Entry 3GHH (X-ray diffraction, 1.94 A resolution); this record covers chains A and B.

== Chain A (and B) ==
Protein: Ecto-NAD+ glycohydrolase (CD38 molecule)
Source organism: Bos taurus
Notes: EC 3.2.2.5; chain B of this document is another copy of the same molecule, construct and numbering; everything in this record applies to it too
UniProtKB: Q9TTF5 (Q9TTF5_BOVIN); residue numbers follow UniProt; this construct covers 32-278
Chain sequence (247 residues; numbered 32 to 278; the number before each row is that of its first residue):
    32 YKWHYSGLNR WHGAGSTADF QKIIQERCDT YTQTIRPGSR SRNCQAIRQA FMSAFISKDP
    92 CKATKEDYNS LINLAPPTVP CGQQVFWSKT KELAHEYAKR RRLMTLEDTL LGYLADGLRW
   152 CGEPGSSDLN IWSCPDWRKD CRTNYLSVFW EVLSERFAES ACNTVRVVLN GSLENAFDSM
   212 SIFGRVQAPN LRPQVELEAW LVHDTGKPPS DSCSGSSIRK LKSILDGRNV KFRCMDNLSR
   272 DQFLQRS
Unresolved in the structure: 32-39, 278 (chain B: 32-38, 276-278)
Disulfides: Cys-59/Cys-75, Cys-92/Cys-172, Cys-112/Cys-193, Cys-152/Cys-165, Cys-244/Cys-265
Covalent attachments: N-acetylglucosamine (NAG) linked to Asn-201
Differences from the reference sequence: engineered mutation Gln-218 (Glu in Q9TTF5)
Reported in the primary citation:
  - post-translational modification sites: Asn-201
  - catalytic residues: Trp-118, His-126, Trp-181 (proposed by the authors, not directly observed)
  - catalytic residues: Glu-138, Asp-147
  - binding site for the ligand 2NF: Val-116, Trp-118, Ser-119, Lys-120, Leu-137, Glu-138, Asp-147, Gly-148, Trp-168, Trp-181, Ser-185, Ser-212, Ile-213, Phe-214, Arg-216, Gln-218
  - binding site for N-acetylglucosamine: Lys-120
  - contacts within the chain: Trp-118/Glu-138 (hydrogen bond), Lys-122/Asp-147, Trp-181/Ser-185 (hydrogen bond)
  - conformationally variable residues (side-chain flip): Ile-213, Gln-218
  - mutagenesis - S185A: unchanged catalytic activity

== Chain A / chain B interface ==
Pairs across the interface (34):
  Ser-70(A) with Gly-258(B)
  Lys-96(A) with Asn-104(B)
  Glu-97(A) with Asn-100(B); Ser-101(B); Asn-104(B), hydrogen bond
  Asn-100(A) with Asn-100(B), hydrogen bond; Ile-103(B); Asn-104(B)
  Ser-101(A) with Glu-97(B), hydrogen bond
  Pro-107(A) with Glu-190(B)
  Thr-109(A) with Arg-223(B)
  Val-110(A) with Arg-223(B), hydrogen bond (backbone-side chain)
  Pro-111(A) with Gln-225(B)
  Arg-187(A) with Arg-187(B); Glu-190(B), salt bridge
  Glu-190(A) with Pro-107(B); Arg-187(B), salt bridge
  Ser-191(A) with Arg-223(B), hydrogen bond (backbone-side chain)
  Cys-193(A) with Cys-112(B), hydrophobic; Cys-193(B), hydrophobic
  Asn-194(A) with Asn-194(B), hydrogen bond
  Pro-220(A) with Arg-71(B), hydrogen bond (backbone-side chain)
  Asn-221(A) with Arg-71(B)
  Arg-223(A) with Thr-109(B); Val-110(B), hydrogen bond (side chain-backbone); Cys-112(B); Ser-191(B), hydrogen bond (side chain-backbone); Cys-193(B); Arg-223(B)
  Pro-224(A) with Pro-111(B)
  Gln-225(A) with Pro-111(B)
  Gly-258(A) with Ser-70(B)
  Arg-259(A) with Ser-70(B), hydrogen bond; Arg-71(B)
Also at the interface, not in a pair above, chain A (24 interface residues in all): Arg-71, Asn-104, Cys-112
Also at the interface, not in a pair above, chain B (22 interface residues in all): Glu-186, Arg-259

== In short ==
Chain A and chain B form an interface of 24 and 22 residues respectively; the contacts include 10 hydrogen
bonds and 2 salt bridges. Among the polar pairs are Arg-187(A)/Glu-190(B), Glu-97(A)/Asn-104(B) and
Asn-100(A)/Asn-100(B). Covalently linked N-acetylglucosamine: at Asn-201(A). The paper reports catalytic
residues Trp-118(A), His-126(A) and Trp-181(A) among others; S185A of chain A leaves catalytic activity
unchanged.
Chain A and chain B are both Ecto-NAD+ glycohydrolase (CD38 molecule) (Bos taurus); the structure, Structural
insights into the catalytic mechanism of CD38: Evidence for a conformationally flexible covalent
enzyme-substrate complex, was determined by X-ray diffraction, deposited together with 3P5S, 3KOU, 3GH3 and
3GC6.
